PDB entry 4G70 | X-ray diffraction, 2.60 A resolution | chains A and C of the 3 polymer chains in the assembly

[Chain A]
Protein: Cytochrome c oxidase subunit 1
Source organism: Thermus thermophilus
Notes: EC 1.9.3.1
UniProt: Q5SJ79 (COX1_THET8); residues 2-562 here = UniProt positions 2-562
Chain sequence (569 residues; each row starts with the number of its first residue; numbers below 1 keep their minus sign (Met-6 is residue -6)):
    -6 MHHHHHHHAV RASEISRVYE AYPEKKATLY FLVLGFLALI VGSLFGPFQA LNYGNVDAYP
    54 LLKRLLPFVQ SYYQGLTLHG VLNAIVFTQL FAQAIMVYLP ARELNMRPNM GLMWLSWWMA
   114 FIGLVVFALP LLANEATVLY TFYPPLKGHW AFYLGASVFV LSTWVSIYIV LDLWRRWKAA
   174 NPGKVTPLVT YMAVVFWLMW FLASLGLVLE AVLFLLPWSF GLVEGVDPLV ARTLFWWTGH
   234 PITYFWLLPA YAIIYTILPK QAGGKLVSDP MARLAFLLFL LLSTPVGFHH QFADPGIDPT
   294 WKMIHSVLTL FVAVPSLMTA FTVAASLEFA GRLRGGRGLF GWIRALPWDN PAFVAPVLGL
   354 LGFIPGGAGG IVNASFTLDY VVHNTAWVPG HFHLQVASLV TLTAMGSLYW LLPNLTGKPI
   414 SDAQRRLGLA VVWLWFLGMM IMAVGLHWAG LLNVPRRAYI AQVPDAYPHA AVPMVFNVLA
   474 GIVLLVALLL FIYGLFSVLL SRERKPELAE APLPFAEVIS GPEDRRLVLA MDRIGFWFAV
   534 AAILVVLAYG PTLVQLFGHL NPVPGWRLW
Unresolved in the structure: -6 to 8
Differences from the reference sequence: expression tag (-6 to 1); engineered mutation Phe120 (Ala in Q5SJ79), Thr236 (Val in Q5SJ79)
Bound ions: heme Fe: His72, His386; Cu ion: His233, His282, His283 (together with peroxide ion); heme-as Fe: His384 (together with peroxide ion)
Ligand contacts:
  - heme-as (HAS): Tyr133, Thr134, Trp229, Thr236, Tyr237, Trp239, Leu240, Tyr244, His282, His283, Thr302, Ala306, Ser309, Leu310, Thr312, Ala313, Val316, Ala317, Leu320, Trp335, Ile336, Trp341, Val350, Leu353, Leu354, Phe356, Ile357, Gly360, Gly363, Ile364, Asn366, Ala367, Asp372, His376, Asn377, Val381, His384, Phe385, Gln388, Val389, Val393, Arg449, Arg450
  - heme (HEM): Leu32, Ser36, Gly39, Pro40, Gln42, Ala43, Tyr46, Tyr65, Leu69, His72, Gly73, Asn76, Ala77, Thr81, Leu132, Tyr133, Pro382, Phe385, His386, Val389, Ala390, Thr394, Trp428, Met432, Met435, Arg449, Arg450, Ala451, Leu477
  - peroxide ion (PER): His233, Thr236, His282, His283
UniProt features mapped onto this chain:
  - binding site (Fe(II)-heme a): His72, His386
  - binding site (Cu cation): His233, Tyr237, His282, His283
  - binding site (heme a3): His384
  - cross-link: His233 to Tyr237 (1'-histidyl-3'-tyrosine (His-Tyr))

[Chain C]
Protein: Cytochrome c oxidase polypeptide 2A
Source organism: Thermus thermophilus
Notes: EC 1.9.3.1
UniProt: P82543 (COXA_THET8); residue numbers follow UniProt; this construct covers 1-34
Chain sequence (34 residues; each row starts with the number of its first residue):
     1 MEEKPKGALA VILVLTLTIL VFWLGVYAVF FARG
Unresolved in the structure: 1-3
UniProt features mapped onto this chain:
  - modified residue: Met1 (N-formylmethionine)

[Interface between chain A and chain C]
Contacting residue pairs (36):
  Ala313(A) with Leu15(C), hydrophobic
  Phe314(A) with Pro5(C), hydrophobic; Leu9(C), hydrophobic; Ile12(C), hydrophobic
  Ala317(A) with Ala8(C), hydrophobic
  Ala318(A) with Ala8(C)
  Glu321(A) with Pro5(C); Lys6(C), hydrogen bond (side chain-backbone); Gly7(C), hydrogen bond (side chain-backbone); Ala8(C), hydrogen bond (side chain-backbone)
  Leu332(A) with Lys6(C)
  Trp335(A) with Gly7(C)
  Ile357(A) with Leu15(C), hydrophobic; Thr18(C)
  Pro358(A) with Thr18(C); Phe22(C)
  Ala361(A) with Ile19(C), hydrophobic; Phe22(C), hydrophobic
  Gly362(A) with Phe22(C)
  Ile364(A) with Trp23(C)
  Val365(A) with Phe22(C); Trp23(C); Val26(C), hydrophobic
  Ser368(A) with Trp23(C), hydrogen bond
  Thr370(A) with Phe30(C)
  Leu371(A) with Trp23(C); Tyr27(C), hydrophobic; Phe30(C), hydrophobic
  Val374(A) with Val29(C), hydrophobic; Phe30(C), hydrophobic; Arg33(C)
  Trp380(A) with Phe22(C), hydrophobic; Val26(C), hydrophobic
  His440(A) with Phe22(C)
  Leu444(A) with Arg33(C), hydrogen bond (backbone-side chain)
  Asn446(A) with Arg33(C)
Interface residues without a listed pair, chain A (23 interface residues in all): Leu310, Arg325
Interface residues without a listed pair, chain C (19 interface residues in all): Ala10, Val11, Val14

[In short]
The interface between chain A and chain C involves 23 residues on one side and 19 on the other; the contacts
include 5 hydrogen bonds. Among the polar pairs are Glu321(A)-Lys6(C), Glu321(A)-Gly7(C) and
Glu321(A)-Ala8(C). Chain A binds heme, heme-as and peroxide ion.
Here chain A is Cytochrome c oxidase subunit 1 and chain C is Cytochrome c oxidase polypeptide 2A, both from
Thermus thermophilus. Entry 4G70 (Structure of Recombinant Cytochrome ba3 Oxidase mutant V236T from Thermus
thermophilus) was determined by X-ray diffraction.
